Entry 9MJ5 (electron microscopy, 3.50 A resolution); this record covers chains P and S of the 6 polymer chains in the assembly.

# Chain P
Molecule: RNA-DNA primer
Sequence (11 nucleotides; numbered 1 to 11; the number before each row is that of its first residue):
     1 GCCUGGAGCG C

# Chain S
Name: DNA polymerase alpha catalytic subunit
Organism: Homo sapiens
Notes: EC 2.7.7.7
UniProtKB: P09884 (DPOLA_HUMAN); residues 335-1244 here = UniProt positions 335-1244
Amino-acid sequence (910 residues; numbered 335 to 1244; the number before each row is that of its first residue):
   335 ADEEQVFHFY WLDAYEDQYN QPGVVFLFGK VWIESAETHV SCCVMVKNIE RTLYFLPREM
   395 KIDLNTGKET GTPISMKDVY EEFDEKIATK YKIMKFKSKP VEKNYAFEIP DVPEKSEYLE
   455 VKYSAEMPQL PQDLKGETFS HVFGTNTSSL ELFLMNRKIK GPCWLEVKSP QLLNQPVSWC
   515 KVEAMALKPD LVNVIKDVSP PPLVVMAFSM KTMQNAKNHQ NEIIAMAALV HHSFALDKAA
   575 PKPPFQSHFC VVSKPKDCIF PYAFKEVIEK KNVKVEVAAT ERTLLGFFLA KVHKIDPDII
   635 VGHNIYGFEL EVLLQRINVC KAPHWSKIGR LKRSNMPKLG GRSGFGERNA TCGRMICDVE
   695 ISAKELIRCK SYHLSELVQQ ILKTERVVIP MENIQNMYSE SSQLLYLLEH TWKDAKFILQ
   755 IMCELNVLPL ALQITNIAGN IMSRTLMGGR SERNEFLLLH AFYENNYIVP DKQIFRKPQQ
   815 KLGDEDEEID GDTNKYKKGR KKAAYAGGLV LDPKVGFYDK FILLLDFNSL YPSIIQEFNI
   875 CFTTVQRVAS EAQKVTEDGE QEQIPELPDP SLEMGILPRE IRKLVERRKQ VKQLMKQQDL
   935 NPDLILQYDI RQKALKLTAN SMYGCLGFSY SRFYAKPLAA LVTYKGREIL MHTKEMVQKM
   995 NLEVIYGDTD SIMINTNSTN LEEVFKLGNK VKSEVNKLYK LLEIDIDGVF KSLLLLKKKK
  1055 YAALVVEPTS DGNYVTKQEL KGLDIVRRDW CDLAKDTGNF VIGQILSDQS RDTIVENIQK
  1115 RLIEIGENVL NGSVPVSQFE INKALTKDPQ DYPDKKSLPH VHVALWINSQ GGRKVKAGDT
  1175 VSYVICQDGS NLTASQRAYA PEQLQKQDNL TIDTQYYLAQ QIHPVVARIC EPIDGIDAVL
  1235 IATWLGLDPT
Not modelled in the structure: 335-336, 810-831, 883-895
Residues lining bound ligands: 2'-deoxycytidine-5'-triphosphate (DCP): Asp860, Phe861, Asn862, Ser863, Leu864, Tyr865, Arg922, Lys950, Leu951, Asn954, Tyr957, Asp1004

# How chain P and chain S interact
Contacting residue pairs - 21 pairs, chain P then chain S:
  G6(P) - Lys1141(S)  salt bridge to the phosphate
  G6(P) - Tyr1146(S)  sugar contact
  G6(P) - His1154(S)  sugar contact
  A7(P) - Asp1083(S)  hydrogen bond to the sugar
  A7(P) - Ala1138(S)  phosphate contact
  A7(P) - Leu1139(S)  phosphate contact
  A7(P) - Thr1140(S)  hydrogen bond to the phosphate
  A7(P) - Tyr1146(S)  hydrogen bond to the phosphate
  A7(P) - His1154(S)  salt bridge to the phosphate
  G8(P) - Arg1081(S)  hydrogen bond to the sugar
  G8(P) - Arg1082(S)  salt bridge to the phosphate
  G8(P) - Ala1138(S)  phosphate contact
  C9(P) - Gly1076(S)  sugar contact
  C9(P) - Val1080(S)  phosphate contact
  C9(P) - Arg1081(S)  phosphate contact
  C9(P) - Arg1082(S)  hydrogen bond to the phosphate
  DG10(P) - Arg702(S)  salt bridge to the phosphate
  DG10(P) - Lys1053(S)  sugar contact
  DC11(P) - Asp1002(S)  sugar contact
  DC11(P) - Thr1003(S)  sugar contact
  DC11(P) - Lys1075(S)  salt bridge to the phosphate
Interface residues without a listed pair, chain S (17 interface residues in all): Leu1152

# Summary
6 residues of chain P and 17 residues of chain S are in contact; the contacts include 5 hydrogen bonds and 5
salt bridges. Among the polar pairs are A7(P)-Asp1083(S), G8(P)-Arg1081(S) and A7(P)-Thr1140(S). Chain S binds
2'-deoxycytidine-5'-triphosphate.
Chain P is RNA-DNA primer and chain S is DNA polymerase alpha catalytic subunit (Homo sapiens); the structure,
Catalytic domain of human DNA polymerase alpha in complex with DNA and RPA, was determined by electron
microscopy.
